4B5J - chains A and V of the 3 polymer chains in the assembly; structure by X-ray diffraction, 2.10 A resolution.

# Chain A
Name: Putative exodeoxyribonuclease
Organism: Neisseria meningitidis
Notes: EC 3.1.11.2
UniProtKB: C9X331 (C9X331_NEIM8); numbering as in UniProt (aligned over 1-259)
Chain sequence (259 residues; each row starts with the number of its first residue):
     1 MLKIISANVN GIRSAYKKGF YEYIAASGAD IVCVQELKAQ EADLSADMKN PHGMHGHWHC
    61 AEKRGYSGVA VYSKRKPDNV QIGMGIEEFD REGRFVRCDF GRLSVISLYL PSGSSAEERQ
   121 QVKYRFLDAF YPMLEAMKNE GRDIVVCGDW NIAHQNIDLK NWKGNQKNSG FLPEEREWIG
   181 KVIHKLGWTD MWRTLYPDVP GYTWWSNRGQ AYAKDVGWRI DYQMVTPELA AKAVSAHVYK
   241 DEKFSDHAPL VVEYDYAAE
Not modelled in the structure: 257-259
Differences from the reference sequence: conflict Gly101 (Asp in C9X331)

# Chain V
Molecule: 11-nt DNA strand
Sequence (11 nucleotides; numbered 42 to 52; the number before each row is that of its first residue):
    42 CGATGAGTAG C

# Chain A / chain V interface
Pairs across the interface - 18 pairs, chain A then chain V:
  Asn10(A) with DA50(V), sugar contact
  Gly11(A) with DA50(V), phosphate contact; DG51(V), phosphate contact
  Arg13(A) with DG51(V), hydrogen bond to the phosphate; DC52(V), salt bridge to the phosphate
  Ser14(A) with DA50(V), phosphate contact; DG51(V), hydrogen bond to the phosphate
  Lys18(A) with DA50(V), salt bridge to the phosphate
  Lys38(A) with DA50(V), sugar contact; DG51(V), sugar contact
  Arg64(A) with DC52(V), salt bridge to the phosphate
  Gly65(A) with DG51(V), phosphate contact; DC52(V), sugar contact
  Lys167(A) with DG43(V), phosphate contact
  Asn207(A) with DG48(V), sugar contact; DT49(V), sugar contact
  Arg208(A) with DG46(V), base contact; DA47(V), hydrogen bond to the base
Other interface residues (no listed pair), chain A (13 interface residues in all): Ile12, Asp43

# Summary
Chain A and chain V form an interface of 13 and 8 residues respectively, with 3 hydrogen bonds and 3 salt
bridges. Among the polar pairs are Arg208(A)-DA47(V), Arg13(A)-DG51(V) and Ser14(A)-DG51(V).
Here chain A is Putative exodeoxyribonuclease (Neisseria meningitidis) and chain V is an 11-nt DNA strand.
Entry 4B5J (Neisseria AP endonuclease bound to the substrate with an orphan Adenine base) was determined by
X-ray diffraction, deposited together with 4B5F, 4B5G, 4B5H, 4B5I and 4B5M.
